Entry 4L3H (X-ray diffraction, 1.79 A resolution); this record covers chains D and E of the 6 polymer chains in the assembly.

[Chain D]
Name: Methylamine dehydrogenase heavy chain
Source organism: Paracoccus denitrificans
Notes: EC 1.4.99.3
UniProtKB: A1BB97 (A1BB97_PARDP); residues 2-386 here correspond to UniProt positions 33-417 (UniProt number = residue number + 31)
Amino-acid sequence (385 residues; each row starts with the number of its first residue):
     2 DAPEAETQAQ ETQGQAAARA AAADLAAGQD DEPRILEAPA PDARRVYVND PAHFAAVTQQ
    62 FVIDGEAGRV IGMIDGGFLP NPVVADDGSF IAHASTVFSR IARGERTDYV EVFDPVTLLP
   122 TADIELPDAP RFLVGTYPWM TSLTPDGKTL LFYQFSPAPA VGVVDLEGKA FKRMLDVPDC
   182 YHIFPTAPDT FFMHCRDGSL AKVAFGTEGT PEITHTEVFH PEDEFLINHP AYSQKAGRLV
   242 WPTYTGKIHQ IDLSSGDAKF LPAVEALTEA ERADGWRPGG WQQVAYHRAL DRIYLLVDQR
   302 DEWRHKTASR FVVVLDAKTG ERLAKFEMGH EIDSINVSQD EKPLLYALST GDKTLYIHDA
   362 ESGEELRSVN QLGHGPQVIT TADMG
Disordered / not traced: 2-10
Disulfides: C181-C196

[Chain E]
Name: Methylamine dehydrogenase light chain
Source organism: Paracoccus denitrificans
Notes: EC 1.4.99.3
UniProtKB: A1BBA0 (A1BBA0_PARDP); residues 1-131 here correspond to UniProt positions 58-188 (UniProt number = residue number + 57)
Amino-acid sequence (137 residues; each row starts with the number of its first residue):
     1 ADAPAGTDPR AKWVPQDNDI QACDYWRHCS IDGNICDCSG GSLTNCPPGT KLATASWVAS
    61 CYNPTDGQSY LIAYRDCCGY NVSGRCPCLN TEGELPVYRP EFANDIIWCF GAEDDAMTYH
   121 CTISPIVGKA SHHHHHH
Disordered / not traced: 1-6, 132-137
Differences from the reference sequence: expression tag (132-137)
Modified / non-standard residues: W57 (7-hydroxy-l-tryptophan; 0AF)
Disulfides: C23-C88, C29-C61, C36-C121, C38-C86, C46-C77, C78-C109

[Chain D / chain E interface]
Contacting residue pairs (70):
  Q14(D) - Q21(E)
  G15(D) - D19(E)
  G15(D) - I20(E)  hydrogen bond (backbone-backbone)
  G15(D) - Q21(E)
  Q16(D) - N18(E)
  Q16(D) - D19(E)
  A18(D) - I20(E)  hydrophobic
  A19(D) - N18(E)
  A19(D) - D19(E)
  A19(D) - I20(E)  hydrophobic
  R20(D) - D17(E)  salt bridge
  R20(D) - N18(E)
  R20(D) - T65(E)
  A22(D) - R27(E)
  A22(D) - L43(E)  hydrophobic
  A23(D) - D17(E)
  L26(D) - N63(E)
  L26(D) - Y70(E)  hydrophobic
  L26(D) - I126(E)  hydrophobic
  D32(D) - N45(E)
  E33(D) - N45(E)
  P34(D) - T44(E)
  P34(D) - N45(E)
  P34(D) - L52(E)
  R35(D) - N45(E)  hydrogen bond (backbone-side chain)
  R35(D) - C46(E)  hydrogen bond (backbone-backbone)
  R35(D) - L52(E)
  I36(D) - C46(E)  hydrophobic
  I36(D) - P47(E)
  I36(D) - T50(E)
  I36(D) - K51(E)
  I36(D) - L52(E)
  L37(D) - G40(E)
  L37(D) - G41(E)
  L37(D) - S42(E)
  L37(D) - N45(E)
  L37(D) - C46(E)  hydrogen bond (backbone-backbone)
  L37(D) - P48(E)
  A39(D) - P48(E)
  V58(D) - N81(E)
  Q60(D) - V82(E)  hydrogen bond (side chain-backbone)
  Q60(D) - S83(E)
  R70(D) - Q21(E)
  R70(D) - D37(E)  salt bridge
  R70(D) - G41(E)  hydrogen bond (side chain-backbone)
  V71(D) - C38(E)
  V71(D) - S39(E)
  V71(D) - G40(E)  hydrogen bond (backbone-backbone)
  V71(D) - R85(E)
  I72(D) - G40(E)
  I72(D) - P48(E)
  G73(D) - S39(E)
  M74(D) - S39(E)
  M74(D) - Y80(E)  hydrogen bond (backbone-side chain)
  M74(D) - S83(E)
  M74(D) - H120(E)
  D76(D) - Y80(E)
  D76(D) - N81(E)  hydrogen bond (side chain-backbone)
  V117(D) - P48(E)
  T118(D) - P48(E)
  T118(D) - G49(E)  hydrogen bond (backbone-backbone)
  L119(D) - P48(E)  hydrophobic
  L119(D) - Y80(E)
  L120(D) - K51(E)
  V370(D) - R85(E)
  N371(D) - R85(E)  hydrogen bond (backbone-side chain)
  Q372(D) - G84(E)
  Q372(D) - R85(E)
  Q372(D) - C86(E)  hydrogen bond (side chain-backbone)
  Q372(D) - P87(E)
Interface residues without a listed pair, chain D (35 interface residues in all): E38, F62, I75, L373
Interface residues without a listed pair, chain E (40 interface residues in all): Y25, W26, D66, R75, I123

[Summary]
35 residues of chain D face 40 of chain E across their interface, with 12 hydrogen bonds and 2 salt bridges.
Polar contacts include R20(D)-D17(E), R70(D)-D37(E) and R35(D)-N45(E).
Chain D is Methylamine dehydrogenase heavy chain and chain E is Methylamine dehydrogenase light chain, both
from Paracoccus denitrificans; the structure, Crystal Structure of the E113Q-MauG/pre-Methylamine
Dehydrogenase Complex After Treatment with Hydrogen Peroxide, was determined by X-ray diffraction, deposited
together with 4L1Q and 4L3G.
